PDB entry 7TPS | X-ray diffraction, 3.15 A resolution | chains A and B

Chain A:
Molecule: T-lymphocyte activation antigen CD80
Organism: Homo sapiens
UniProt: P33681 (CD80_HUMAN); residue numbers follow UniProt; this construct covers 35-140
Chain sequence (106 residues; row label = number of the first residue in the row):
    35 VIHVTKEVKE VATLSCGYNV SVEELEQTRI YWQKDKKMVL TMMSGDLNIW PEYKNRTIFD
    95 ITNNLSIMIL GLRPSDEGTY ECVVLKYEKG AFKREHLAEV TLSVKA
Disulfide bonds: C50-C116
Covalent attachments: N-acetylglucosamine (NAG) linked to N53; glycan linked to N89
Construct notes: engineered mutation Y52 (His in P33681), E60 (Ala in P33681), D69 (Glu in P33681), L81 (Met in P33681), M102 (Val in P33681), G105 (Ala in P33681), G124 (Asp in P33681)
Reported in the primary citation:
  - post-translational modification sites: N53, N89

Chain B:
Molecule: Programmed cell death 1 ligand 1
Organism: Homo sapiens
UniProt: Q9NZQ7 (PD1L1_HUMAN); residue numbers follow UniProt; this construct covers 19-227
Chain sequence (209 residues; numbered 19 to 227; the number before each row is that of its first residue):
    19 FTVTVPKDLY VVEYGSNMTI ECKFPVEKQL DLAALIVYWE MEDKNIIQFV HGEEDLKVQH
    79 SSYRQRARLL KDQLSLGNAA LQITDVKLQD AGVYRCMISY GGADYKRITV KVNAPYNKIN
   139 QRILVVDPVT SEHELTCQAE GYPKAEVIWT SSDHQVLSGK TTTTNSKREE KLFNVTSTLR
   199 INTTTNEIFY CTFRRLDPEE NHTAELVIP
Disulfide bonds: C40-C114, C155-C209
Covalent attachments: glycan linked to N35; N-acetylglucosamine (NAG) linked to N192, N200
Modified residues: T127 (phosphothreonine; TPO)
Reported in the primary citation:
  - post-translational modification sites: N35, T127, N192, N200

Chain A / chain B interface:
Pairs across the interface (26):
  K43(A) - Y56(B)  hydrogen bond (backbone-side chain)
  K43(A) - Q66(B)
  K43(A) - V68(B)
  K43(A) - E71(B)  salt bridge
  E44(A) - Y56(B)  hydrogen bond (backbone-side chain)
  V45(A) - Y56(B)  hydrophobic
  K88(A) - G120(B)
  K88(A) - A121(B)
  N89(A) - S117(B)  hydrogen bond (backbone-side chain)
  N89(A) - G119(B)
  N89(A) - G120(B)  hydrogen bond (side chain-backbone)
  N89(A) - A121(B)
  R90(A) - S117(B)
  R90(A) - A121(B)
  T91(A) - A121(B)
  I92(A) - A121(B)  hydrophobic
  I92(A) - D122(B)
  I92(A) - Y123(B)  hydrophobic
  D94(A) - Y123(B)  hydrogen bond
  M102(A) - R113(B)
  L104(A) - Y56(B)  hydrophobic
  L104(A) - I116(B)
  L104(A) - S117(B)
  G105(A) - I54(B)
  G105(A) - Y56(B)  hydrogen bond (backbone-side chain)
  R107(A) - H69(B)  hydrogen bond
Interface residues without a listed pair, chain B (17 interface residues in all): M115, Y118, R125

Overview:
13 residues of chain A face 17 of chain B across their interface; the contacts include 7 hydrogen bonds and 1
salt bridge. Polar pairs include K43(A)-E71(B), K43(A)-Y56(B) and E44(A)-Y56(B). Covalently linked
N-acetylglucosamine: at N53(A). N-acetylglucosamine is covalently linked to N192(B) and N200(B). The paper
reports modification sites N53(A), N89(A) and N35(B) among others.
Chain A is T-lymphocyte activation antigen CD80 and chain B is Programmed cell death 1 ligand 1, both from
Homo sapiens; the structure, Crystal structure of ALPN-202 (engineered CD80 vIgD) in complex with PD-L1, was
determined by X-ray diffraction.
